Entry 5TX4 (X-ray diffraction, 1.88 A resolution); this record covers chain A.

# Chain A
Name: TGF-beta receptor type-2
From: Homo sapiens
Notes: EC 2.7.11.30
Reference sequence: P37173 (TGFR2_HUMAN); residues 15-130 here correspond to UniProt positions 38-153 (UniProt number = residue number + 23)
Sequence (116 residues; each row starts with the number of its first residue):
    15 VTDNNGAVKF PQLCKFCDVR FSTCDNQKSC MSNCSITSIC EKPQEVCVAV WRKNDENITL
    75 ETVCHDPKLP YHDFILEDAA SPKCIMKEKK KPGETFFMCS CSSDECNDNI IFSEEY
Unresolved in the structure: 15-20, 128-130
Disulfide bonds: Cys28-Cys61, Cys31-Cys48, Cys38-Cys44, Cys54-Cys78, Cys98-Cys113, Cys115-Cys120
Reported in the primary citation:
  - interface residues: Asp32, Ile53, Glu119

# In short
The paper reports interface residues Asp32, Ile53 and Glu119.
Chain A is TGF-beta receptor type-2 (Homo sapiens); the structure, Derivative of mouse TGF-beta2, with a
deletion of residues 52-71 and K25R, R26K, L51R, A74K, C77S ..., was determined by X-ray diffraction together
with 5TX2 and 5TX6 from the same study.
